Entry 4BCH (X-ray diffraction, 2.96 A resolution); this record covers chains A and B.

# Chain A
Protein: Cyclin-dependent kinase 9
Source organism: Homo sapiens
Notes: EC 2.7.11.22, 2.7.11.23
Reference sequence: P50750 (CDK9_HUMAN); residue numbers follow UniProt; this construct covers 2-330
Amino-acid sequence (331 residues; numbered 0 to 330; the number before each row is that of its first residue; numbering starts at 0):
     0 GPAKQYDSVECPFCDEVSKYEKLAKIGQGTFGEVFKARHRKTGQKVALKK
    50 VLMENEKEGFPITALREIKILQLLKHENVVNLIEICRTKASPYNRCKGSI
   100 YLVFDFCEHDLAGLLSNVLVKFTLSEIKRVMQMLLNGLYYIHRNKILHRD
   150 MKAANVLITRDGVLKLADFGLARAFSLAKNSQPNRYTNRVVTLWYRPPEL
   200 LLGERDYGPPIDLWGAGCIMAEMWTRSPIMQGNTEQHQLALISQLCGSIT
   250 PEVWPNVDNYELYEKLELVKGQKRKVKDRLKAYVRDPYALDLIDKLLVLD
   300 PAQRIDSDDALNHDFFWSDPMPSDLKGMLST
Disordered / not traced: 0-6, 90-96, 177-181, 328-330
Modified residues: T186 (phosphothreonine; TPO)
Construct notes: expression tag (0-1)
Ligand contacts: T7Z (4-(4-methyl-2-methylimino-3H-1,3-thiazol-5-yl)-2-[(4-methyl-3-morpholin-4-ylsulfonyl-phenyl)amino]pyrimidine-5-carbonitrile): I25, G26, F30, V33, A46, V79, F103, D104, F105, C106, E107, H108, D109, A153, N154, L156, D167
Swiss-Prot annotation at these positions:
  - region: A166 to T191 (T-loop)
  - active site: D149 (Proton acceptor)
  - binding site (ATP): I25 to V33, K48, D104 to C106, D167
  - modified residue: K44 (N6-acetyllysine), K48 (N6-acetyllysine), S175 (Phosphoserine), T186 (Phosphothreonine)
  - natural variant: R225 (R225C: Found in patients with global developmental delay and epilepsy with history of choanal atresia; uncertain significance)
  - mutagenesis: K44 (K44R: Impaired kinase and transcriptional elongation activities, but normal cyclin T1 and HEXIM1 binding), K48 (K48Q: Mimics acetylation; leading to impaired protein kinase activity; K48R: Decreased acetylation; leading to enhanced protein kinase activity), D167 (D167N: Abrogates kinase activity), S175 (S175A: Constitutive kinase activity; S175D: Mimics phosphorylation, constitutive loss of kinase activity), T186 (T186A: Abrogates autophosphorylation; no effect on kinase activity, but impaired CTD phosphorylation; T186D: Mimics autophosphorylation ...)
Reported in the primary citation:
  - binding site for T7Z: I25, A46, F103, L156, D167
  - conformationally variable residues (loop rearrangement, order/disorder transition): F30, K48, L51

# Chain B
Protein: Cyclin-T1
Source organism: Homo sapiens
Reference sequence: O60563 (CCNT1_HUMAN); residues 2-259 here = UniProt positions 2-259
Amino-acid sequence (260 residues; numbered 0 to 259; the number before each row is that of its first residue; numbering starts at 0):
     0 GPEGERKNNNKRWYFTREQLENSPSRRFGVDPDKELSYRQQAANLLQDMG
    50 QRLNVSQLTINTAIVYMHRFYMIQSFTRFPGNSVAPAALFLAAKVEGQPK
   100 KLEHVIKVAHTCLHPQESLPDTRSEAYLQQVQDLVILESIILQTLGFELT
   150 IDHPHTHVVKCTQLVRASKDLAQTSYFMATNSLHLTTFSLQYTPPVVACV
   200 CIHLACKWSNWEIPVSTDGKHWWEYVDATVTLELLDELTHELLQILEKTP
   250 NRLKRIWNWR
Disordered / not traced: 0-7
Construct notes: expression tag (0-1); engineered mutation R77 (Gln in O60563), G96 (Glu in O60563), L241 (Phe in O60563)
Swiss-Prot annotation at these positions:
  - motif: K253 to R259 (Nuclear localization signal, and interaction with Tat-TAR RNA)
  - modified residue: S117 (Phosphoserine)

# How chain A and chain B interact
Contacting residue pairs - 35 pairs, chain A then chain B:
  S7(A) with R77(B), hydrogen bond (backbone-side chain)
  V8(A) with Q73(B); R77(B); F78(B), hydrophobic
  E9(A) with R26(B), salt bridge; Q73(B), hydrogen bond (backbone-side chain)
  C10(A) with Q142(B)
  P11(A) with I72(B)
  F12(A) with R11(B); W12(B), hydrophobic; T143(B); G145(B)
  C13(A) with Q142(B)
  K56(A) with L101(B)
  E57(A) with F89(B); K93(B), hydrogen bond (backbone-side chain); K100(B); L101(B), hydrogen bond (side chain-backbone)
  G58(A) with K93(B); V134(B); E137(B)
  F59(A) with K93(B), hydrogen bond (backbone-side chain); E137(B), hydrogen bond (backbone-side chain); L141(B), hydrophobic; F146(B), hydrophobic
  I61(A) with K93(B); P98(B), hydrophobic
  L64(A) with L90(B), hydrophobic; K93(B); V94(B), hydrophobic; L148(B), hydrophobic
  K68(A) with T149(B)
  Q71(A) with F146(B), hydrogen bond (side chain-backbone)
  I84(A) with F146(B), hydrophobic
  R86(A) with Q142(B)
Also at the interface, not in a pair above, chain A (19 interface residues in all): I67, I99
Also at the interface, not in a pair above, chain B (26 interface residues in all): K99, I139, E147

# Summary
19 residues of chain A and 26 residues of chain B are in contact, with 7 hydrogen bonds and 1 salt bridge.
Polar pairs include E9(A)-R26(B), S7(A)-R77(B) and E9(A)-Q73(B). Chain A binds compound T7Z. The paper reports
a binding site for T7Z at I25(A), A46(A) and F103(A) among others; conformational variability at F30(A),
K48(A) and L51(A).
Here chain A is Cyclin-dependent kinase 9 and chain B is Cyclin-T1, both from Homo sapiens. Entry 4BCH
(Structure of CDK9 in complex with cyclin T and a 2-amino-4-heteroaryl- pyrimidine inhibitor) was determined
by X-ray diffraction, deposited together with 4BCF, 4BCI, 4BCJ, 4BCK, 4BCM, 4BCN, 4BCO and 4BCQ.
